6YNY - chains j and m of the 81 polymer chains in the assembly; structure by electron microscopy, 2.70 A resolution.

Chain j:
Name: ATPTT5
Organism: Tetrahymena thermophila
Reference sequence: Q228N4 (Q228N4_TETTS); residue numbers follow UniProt; this construct covers 1-273
Chain sequence (273 residues; numbered 1 to 273; the number before each row is that of its first residue):
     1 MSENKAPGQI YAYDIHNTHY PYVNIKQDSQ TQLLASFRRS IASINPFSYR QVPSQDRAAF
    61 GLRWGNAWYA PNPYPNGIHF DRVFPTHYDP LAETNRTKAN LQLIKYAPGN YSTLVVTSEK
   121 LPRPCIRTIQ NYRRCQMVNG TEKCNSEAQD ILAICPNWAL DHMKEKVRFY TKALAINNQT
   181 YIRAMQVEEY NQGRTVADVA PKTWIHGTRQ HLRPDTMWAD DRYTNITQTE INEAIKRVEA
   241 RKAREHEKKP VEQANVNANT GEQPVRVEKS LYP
Not modelled in the structure: 1-4
Disulfides: Cys125-Cys155

Chain m:
Name: ATPTT7
Organism: Tetrahymena thermophila
Reference sequence: I7M980 (I7M980_TETTS); numbering as in UniProt (aligned over 1-221)
Chain sequence (221 residues; numbered 1 to 221; the number before each row is that of its first residue):
     1 MDNYFTAITL LGLRDQNLPP FKDARLQRYK SIKKMIDLIE TTTKLAPPMP VELFMLNPTD
    61 PEWDDDMTYP TITHATALYK SSALAGNLFL YAYNYNNFTA NIRLRTMRYL FPVVSLAIFG
   121 NIYWDYRSQL VKVNLFDEYI QARAQELVKQ NEYLLEHEDV KRYVWWYEDL KETLARVHRQ
   181 ANNHKACDFK DSEIILQDFI RRYTNPKDNL PIKFHPQGQT F
Residues lining bound ligands: Ubiquinone-8 (UQ8): Leu90, Asn94, Phe98

Chain j / chain m interface:
Pairs across the interface - 80 pairs, chain j then chain m:
  Arg123(j) - Trp63(m)
  Arg123(j) - Asp64(m)  salt bridge
  Arg123(j) - Asp66(m)  salt bridge
  Ile126(j) - Thr59(m)
  Arg127(j) - Thr59(m)  hydrogen bond (side chain-backbone)
  Arg127(j) - Asp60(m)
  Arg127(j) - Pro61(m)
  Arg127(j) - Asp64(m)  salt bridge
  Gln130(j) - Thr59(m)  hydrogen bond
  Phe169(j) - Phe221(m)  hydrophobic
  Tyr170(j) - Phe214(m)  hydrophobic
  Tyr170(j) - Thr220(m)
  Ala173(j) - Thr220(m)
  Leu174(j) - Ile212(m)
  Asn177(j) - Lys44(m)  hydrogen bond
  Asn177(j) - Ile212(m)
  Asn177(j) - Thr220(m)
  Asn178(j) - Leu210(m)
  Asn178(j) - Pro211(m)
  Asn178(j) - Ile212(m)  hydrogen bond (side chain-backbone)
  Thr180(j) - Asp37(m)
  Thr180(j) - Glu40(m)
  Thr180(j) - Thr41(m)
  Tyr181(j) - Thr41(m)
  Tyr181(j) - Ile200(m)  hydrophobic
  Tyr181(j) - Thr204(m)  hydrogen bond
  Tyr181(j) - Pro206(m)
  Tyr181(j) - Pro211(m)
  Tyr181(j) - Ile212(m)  hydrophobic
  Arg183(j) - Lys34(m)  hydrogen bond (backbone-side chain)
  Arg183(j) - Asp37(m)  salt bridge
  Ala184(j) - Lys34(m)  hydrogen bond (backbone-side chain)
  Ala184(j) - Asp37(m)
  Ala184(j) - Leu38(m)
  Ala184(j) - Gln197(m)  hydrogen bond (backbone-side chain)
  Met185(j) - Gln197(m)
  Met185(j) - Ile200(m)  hydrophobic
  Met185(j) - Arg201(m)
  Gln186(j) - Lys34(m)  hydrogen bond (backbone-side chain)
  Gln186(j) - Gln197(m)
  Glu188(j) - Lys34(m)  salt bridge
  Tyr190(j) - Ala186(m)
  Tyr190(j) - Lys190(m)
  Tyr190(j) - Glu193(m)  hydrogen bond
  Asn191(j) - Lys190(m)  hydrogen bond (side chain-backbone)
  Asn191(j) - Glu193(m)  hydrogen bond
  Asn191(j) - Ile194(m)
  Arg194(j) - Lys190(m)
  Arg194(j) - Asp191(m)  salt bridge
  Arg194(j) - Ile194(m)
  Thr195(j) - Ile194(m)
  Val196(j) - Ile194(m)
  Val199(j) - Asp191(m)
  Val199(j) - Ile195(m)  hydrophobic
  Ala200(j) - Asp191(m)
  Lys202(j) - Arg176(m)
  Lys202(j) - His178(m)
  Thr203(j) - Ala175(m)
  Thr203(j) - Arg176(m)
  Thr203(j) - Val177(m)
  Thr203(j) - His178(m)
  Trp204(j) - Thr9(m)
  Trp204(j) - Ala175(m)  hydrogen bond (backbone-backbone)
  Trp204(j) - Val177(m)  hydrogen bond (backbone-backbone)
  Trp204(j) - His178(m)
  Gly207(j) - Arg179(m)
  Thr208(j) - Asp15(m)
  Arg209(j) - Asp15(m)  hydrogen bond (side chain-backbone)
  Leu212(j) - Arg179(m)
  Leu212(j) - Ala181(m)
  Leu212(j) - Asn182(m)
  Arg213(j) - Asn182(m)  hydrogen bond (backbone-side chain)
  Pro214(j) - Gln16(m)
  Pro214(j) - Asn182(m)
  Asp215(j) - Asn182(m)
  Asp215(j) - His184(m)  salt bridge
  Leu271(j) - Lys22(m)  hydrogen bond (backbone-side chain)
  Leu271(j) - Asp23(m)
  Leu271(j) - Leu26(m)  hydrophobic
  Tyr272(j) - Lys22(m)
Interface residues without a listed pair, chain j (39 interface residues in all): Val116, Asp198, Thr216
Interface residues without a listed pair, chain m (51 interface residues in all): Leu10, Asn17, Gln180, Cys187, Asp198, Asn205, Lys213, Gln219

Overview:
39 residues of chain j face 51 of chain m across their interface; the contacts include 17 hydrogen bonds and 7
salt bridges. Among the polar pairs are Arg123(j)-Asp64(m), Arg123(j)-Asp66(m) and Arg127(j)-Asp64(m). Ligands
of chain m: Ubiquinone-8.
Chain j is ATPTT5 and chain m is ATPTT7, both from Tetrahymena thermophila; the structure, Cryo-EM structure
of Tetrahymena thermophila mitochondrial ATP synthase - F1Fo composite dimer model, was determined by electron
microscopy (same publication as 6YNV, 6YNW, 6YNX, 6YNZ and 6YO0).
